PDB entry 2ZPN | X-ray diffraction, 2.70 A resolution | chains A and E

# Chain A
Protein: Autophagy-related protein 8
Source organism: Saccharomyces cerevisiae
Reference sequence: P38182 (ATG8_YEAST); residue numbers follow UniProt; this construct covers 1-116
Amino-acid sequence (119 residues; row label = number of the first residue in the row; numbers below 1 keep their minus sign (Gly-2 is residue -2)):
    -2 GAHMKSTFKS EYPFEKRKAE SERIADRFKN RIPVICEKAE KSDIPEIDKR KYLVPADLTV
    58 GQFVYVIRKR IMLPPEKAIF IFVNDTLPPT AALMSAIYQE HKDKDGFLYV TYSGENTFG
Disordered / not traced: -2 to 0, 112-116
Sequence notes: expression tag (-2 to 0)

# Chain E
Protein: Saccharomyces cerevisiae Atg19(412-415)
Amino-acid sequence (4 residues; numbered 1 to 4; the number before each row is that of its first residue):
     1 WEEL

# Interface between chain A and chain E
Residue-residue contacts - 19 pairs, chain A then chain E:
  Glu17(A) - Trp1(E)
  Ile21(A) - Trp1(E)  hydrophobic
  Arg28(A) - Glu3(E)  salt bridge
  Lys48(A) - Trp1(E)
  Lys48(A) - Glu2(E)  hydrogen bond (backbone-backbone)
  Tyr49(A) - Trp1(E)
  Tyr49(A) - Glu2(E)
  Tyr49(A) - Leu4(E)  hydrophobic
  Leu50(A) - Trp1(E)  hydrophobic
  Leu50(A) - Glu2(E)  hydrogen bond (backbone-backbone)
  Leu50(A) - Glu3(E)
  Leu50(A) - Leu4(E)  hydrogen bond (backbone-backbone)
  Val51(A) - Leu4(E)  hydrophobic
  Pro52(A) - Glu3(E)
  Pro52(A) - Leu4(E)
  Phe60(A) - Leu4(E)  hydrophobic
  Val63(A) - Leu4(E)  hydrophobic
  Arg67(A) - Glu2(E)  salt bridge
  Phe104(A) - Trp1(E)  hydrophobic
Interface residues without a listed pair, chain A (15 interface residues in all): Pro30, Val31, Leu55

# Overview
The interface between chain A and chain E involves 15 residues on one side and 4 on the other; the contacts
include 3 hydrogen bonds and 2 salt bridges. Polar pairs include Arg28(A)-Glu3(E), Arg67(A)-Glu2(E) and
Lys48(A)-Glu2(E).
Chain A is Autophagy-related protein 8 (Saccharomyces cerevisiae) and chain E is Saccharomyces cerevisiae
Atg19(412-415); the structure, The crystal structure of Saccharomyces cerevisiae Atg8- Atg19(412-415) complex,
was determined by X-ray diffraction.
